PDB entry 5HIT | X-ray diffraction, 2.85 A resolution | chains A and B

Chain A:
Molecule: Calmodulin
Source organism: Gallus gallus
UniProt: P62149 (CALM_CHICK); residues 1-147 here correspond to UniProt positions 2-148 (UniProt number = residue number + 1)
Chain sequence (147 residues; numbered 1 to 147; the number before each row is that of its first residue):
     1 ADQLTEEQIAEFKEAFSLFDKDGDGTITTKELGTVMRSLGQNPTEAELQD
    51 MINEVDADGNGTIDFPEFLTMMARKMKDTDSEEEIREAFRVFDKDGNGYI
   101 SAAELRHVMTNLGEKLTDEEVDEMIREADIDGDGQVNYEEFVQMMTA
Unresolved in the structure: 57-59
Metal / ion sites: Ca2+ site 1: Asp93, Asp95, Asn97, Tyr99, Glu104; Ca2+ site 2: Asp129, Asp131, Asp133, Gln135, Glu140

Chain B:
Molecule: Potassium voltage-gated channel subfamily H member 1
Source organism: Mus musculus
UniProt: Q3USQ9 (Q3USQ9_MOUSE); numbering as in UniProt (aligned over 727-743)
Chain sequence (17 residues; each row starts with the number of its first residue):
   727 APLILPPDHPVRRLFQR
What the authors report for this chain:
  - contacts within the chain: Pro732-His735 (backbone contact), His735-Val737 (hydrogen bond), Pro736-Arg738 (backbone contact), Pro736-Arg739 (backbone contact)
  - mutagenesis - D734A/H735A (KD100 nM), P736A/V737A (KD 120 nM), V737A/L740A (KD 70 nM): unchanged binding to Calmodulin (chain A)
  - mutagenesis - L729A/L731A (KD 300 nM), L729A/L731A/R739A (31-fold), L729S/L731S, V737S/L740S (230-fold): decreased binding to Calmodulin (chain A)
  - mutagenesis - L729A/L731A, P736A/V737A: decreased signaling in response to Ca2+
  - mutagenesis - V737S/L740S: abolished signaling in response to ionomycin exposure

How chain A and chain B interact:
Pairs across the interface (18; chain A residue first):
  Ala1(A) - Asp734(B)
  Glu84(A) - Asp734(B)
  Glu84(A) - His735(B)
  Glu84(A) - Pro736(B)
  Ile85(A) - Pro736(B)  hydrophobic
  Ala88(A) - Val737(B)  hydrophobic
  Asn111(A) - Pro728(B)
  Asn111(A) - Leu729(B)  hydrogen bond (backbone-backbone)
  Leu112(A) - Leu729(B)  hydrophobic
  Leu112(A) - Leu731(B)  hydrophobic
  Leu112(A) - Val737(B)  hydrophobic
  Leu112(A) - Phe741(B)
  Gly113(A) - Pro728(B)
  Met144(A) - Leu740(B)  hydrophobic
  Met145(A) - Pro736(B)
  Met145(A) - Val737(B)
  Met145(A) - Arg739(B)  hydrogen bond (backbone-side chain)
  Met145(A) - Leu740(B)  hydrophobic
Also at the interface, not in a pair above, chain A (14 interface residues in all): Ser81, Phe92, Glu114, Met124, Thr146
From the paper, about this interface:
  - interface residues, chain A: Ala88(A), Leu112(A), Met144(A), Met145(A)
  - interface residues, chain B: Pro728(B), Leu729(B), Pro736(B), Val737(B), Arg739(B), Leu740(B), Phe741(B)
  - hot spots on chain B (mutagenesis) - F741S (28-fold): decreased binding to Calmodulin (chain A)

Summary:
The interface between chain A and chain B involves 14 residues on one side and 10 on the other; the contacts
include 2 hydrogen bonds. Polar pairs include Met145(A)-Arg739(B) and Asn111(A)-Leu729(B). From the paper:
L729A/L731A, L729A/L731A/R739A and L729S/L731S of chain B, among others, reduce binding to Calmodulin (chain
A); interface residues Ala88(A), Leu112(A) and Pro728(B) among others; 8 substitutions were tested in all.
Here chain A is Calmodulin (Gallus gallus) and chain B is Potassium voltage-gated channel subfamily H member 1
(Mus musculus). Entry 5HIT (Crystal Structure Analysis of Ca2+-calmodulin and a C-terminal EAG1 channel
fragment) was determined by X-ray diffraction.
